Entry 8KBH (X-ray diffraction, 1.54 A resolution); this record covers chains F and I of the 8 polymer chains in the assembly.

# Chain F
Molecule: Thoeris anti-defense 1
From: Clostridium botulinum
UniProt: P0DW58 (TAD1_CLOBO); residue numbers follow UniProt; this construct covers 1-124
Sequence (125 residues; row label = number of the first residue in the row; numbering starts at 0):
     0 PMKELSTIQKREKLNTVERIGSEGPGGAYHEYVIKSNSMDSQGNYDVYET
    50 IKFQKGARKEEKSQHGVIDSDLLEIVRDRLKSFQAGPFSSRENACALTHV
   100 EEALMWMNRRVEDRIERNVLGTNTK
Not modelled in the structure: 0
Sequence notes: expression tag (0)
Small-molecule neighbours:
  - cGAMP (1SY), molecule 1: Gln8, Glu11, Leu13, Arg78, Leu79, Phe82, Phe87, Asn92
  - cGAMP (1SY), molecule 2: Pro24, Gly25, His29, Gln53, Lys54, Gly55, Ala56, Ile67, Asp68, Arg109, Val110, Arg113, Val118, Leu119, Gly120, Thr121, Asn122
From the paper describing this entry:
  - mutagenesis - R90A, T97A: decreased binding to (2-acetyl-5-methylanilino)(2,6-dibromophenyl)acetamide
  - mutagenesis - R90A, T97A: unchanged binding to gcADPR
  - binding site for (2-acetyl-5-methylanilino)(2,6-dibromophenyl)acetamide: Arg90, Thr97

# Chain I
Molecule: Thoeris anti-defense 1
From: Clostridium botulinum
UniProt: P0DW58 (TAD1_CLOBO); residues 2-124 here = UniProt positions 2-124
Sequence (123 residues; numbered 2 to 124; the number before each row is that of its first residue):
     2 KELSTIQKREKLNTVERIGSEGPGGAYHEYVIKSNSMDSQGNYDVYETIK
    52 FQKGARKEEKSQHGVIDSDLLEIVRDRLKSFQAGPFSSRENACALTHVEE
   102 ALMWMNRRVEDRIERNVLGTNTK
Small-molecule neighbours:
  - cGAMP (1SY), molecule 1: Gln8, Glu11, Leu13, Leu79, Phe82, Phe87, Asn92
  - cGAMP (1SY), molecule 2: Pro24, Gly25, His29, Gln53, Lys54, Gly55, Ala56, Ile67, Asp68, Arg109, Val110, Arg113, Val118, Leu119, Gly120, Thr121, Asn122

# Interface between chain F and chain I
Pairs across the interface - 11 pairs, chain F then chain I:
  Arg76(F) with Arg108(I)
  Glu100(F) with Trp105(I)
  Glu101(F) with Trp105(I), hydrogen bond
  Met104(F) with Met104(I), hydrophobic; Trp105(I)
  Trp105(F) with Glu100(I); Glu101(I), hydrogen bond; Met104(I)
  Arg108(F) with Arg76(I); Glu100(I), salt bridge; Met104(I), hydrogen bond
Also at the interface, not in a pair above, chain F (7 interface residues in all): Thr97
Also at the interface, not in a pair above, chain I (7 interface residues in all): Thr97

# Overview
The chain F/chain I interface involves 7 residues from each chain; the contacts include 3 hydrogen bonds and 1
salt bridge. Polar pairs include Arg108(F)-Glu100(I), Glu101(F)-Trp105(I) and Trp105(F)-Glu101(I). Ligands of
chain F: cGAMP. The paper reports a binding site for (2-acetyl-5-methylanilino)(2,6-dibromophenyl)acetamide at
Arg90(F) and Thr97(F); R90A and T97A of chain F reduce binding to
(2-acetyl-5-methylanilino)(2,6-dibromophenyl)acetamide.
Here chain F is Thoeris anti-defense 1 and chain I is Thoeris anti-defense 1, both from Clostridium botulinum.
Entry 8KBH (Structure of CbTad1 complexed with 2',3'-cGAMP and cA3) was determined by X-ray diffraction.
